PDB entry 3K7O | X-ray diffraction, 2.00 A resolution | chains A and B

Chain A (and B):
Molecule: Ribose 5-phosphate isomerase
Organism: Trypanosoma cruzi
Notes: EC 5.3.1.6; chain B of this document is another copy of the same molecule, construct and numbering; everything in this record applies to it too
UniProtKB: A1BTJ7 (A1BTJ7_TRYCR); numbering as in UniProt (aligned over 1-159)
Amino-acid sequence (179 residues; row label = number of the first residue in the row; numbers below 1 keep their minus sign (Met-19 is residue -19)):
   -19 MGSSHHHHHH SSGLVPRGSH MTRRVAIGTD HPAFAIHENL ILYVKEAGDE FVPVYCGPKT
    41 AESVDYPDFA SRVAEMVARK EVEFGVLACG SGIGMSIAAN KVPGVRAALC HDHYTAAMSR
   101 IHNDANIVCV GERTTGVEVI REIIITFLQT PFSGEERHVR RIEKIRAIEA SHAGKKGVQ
Not modelled in the structure: -19 to 1, 153-159 (chain B: -19 to 2, 153-159)
Differences from the reference sequence: expression tag (-19 to 0)
From the paper describing this entry:
  - conformationally variable residues (side-chain flip): His102
  - catalytic residues: Cys69
  - catalytic residues: His102 (citing earlier work)
  - mutagenesis - E135G/E136DEL: unchanged catalytic activity on R5P  Ru5P
  - mutagenesis - E135G/E136DEL: increased catalytic activity on the 6-carbon sugar
  - specificity-determining residues: Glu135 to Glu136

Interface between chain A and chain B:
Pairs across the interface (62; chain A residue first):
  Val44(A) - Arg141(B)  hydrogen bond (backbone-side chain)
  Asp45(A) - Arg140(B)  salt bridge
  Asp45(A) - Arg141(B)  salt bridge
  Asp45(A) - Lys144(B)  salt bridge
  Tyr46(A) - Asn103(B)  hydrogen bond
  Tyr46(A) - Arg141(B)
  Tyr46(A) - Ile145(B)
  Pro47(A) - Arg141(B)
  Pro47(A) - Lys144(B)
  Pro47(A) - Ile145(B)  hydrophobic
  Pro47(A) - Ile148(B)
  Asp48(A) - Lys144(B)  salt bridge
  Ser51(A) - Ile148(B)
  Glu55(A) - His152(B)  salt bridge
  Ile73(A) - Ala88(B)  hydrophobic
  Ile73(A) - Thr95(B)
  Ile73(A) - Ser99(B)
  Ile73(A) - Asn103(B)
  Gly74(A) - Asn103(B)
  Ile77(A) - Asn80(B)
  Ile77(A) - Arg86(B)
  Ile77(A) - Ala87(B)
  Asn80(A) - Ile77(B)
  Asn80(A) - Asn80(B)
  Asn80(A) - Lys81(B)  hydrogen bond (backbone-side chain)
  Lys81(A) - Asn80(B)  hydrogen bond (side chain-backbone)
  Lys81(A) - Val82(B)  hydrogen bond (side chain-backbone)
  Lys81(A) - Val85(B)  hydrogen bond (side chain-backbone)
  Lys81(A) - Ile145(B)
  Lys81(A) - Ile148(B)
  Lys81(A) - Glu149(B)  salt bridge
  Val82(A) - Lys81(B)  hydrogen bond (backbone-side chain)
  Pro83(A) - His152(B)
  Val85(A) - Lys81(B)  hydrogen bond (backbone-side chain)
  Ala87(A) - Ile77(B)
  Ala88(A) - Ile73(B)  hydrophobic
  Leu89(A) - Leu89(B)
  His91(A) - His91(B)
  Tyr94(A) - Thr114(B)
  Thr95(A) - Ile73(B)
  Ser99(A) - Ile73(B)
  Asn103(A) - Tyr46(B)  hydrogen bond
  Asn103(A) - Ile73(B)
  Asn103(A) - Gly74(B)
  Thr114(A) - Tyr94(B)
  Arg140(A) - Asp45(B)  salt bridge
  Arg141(A) - His11(B)
  Arg141(A) - Val44(B)  hydrogen bond (side chain-backbone)
  Arg141(A) - Asp45(B)  salt bridge
  Arg141(A) - Tyr46(B)
  Arg141(A) - Pro47(B)
  Lys144(A) - Asp45(B)  salt bridge
  Lys144(A) - Pro47(B)
  Lys144(A) - Asp48(B)  salt bridge
  Ile145(A) - Tyr46(B)
  Ile145(A) - Lys81(B)
  Ile148(A) - Pro47(B)
  Ile148(A) - Ser51(B)
  Ile148(A) - Lys81(B)
  Glu149(A) - Lys81(B)  salt bridge
  His152(A) - Glu55(B)  salt bridge
  His152(A) - Pro83(B)
Interface residues without a listed pair, chain A (36 interface residues in all): His11, Ser76, Ala78, Gly84, Arg86
Interface residues without a listed pair, chain B (37 interface residues in all): Ser76, Ala78, Gly84, Arg113

Summary:
The interface between chain A and chain B involves 36 residues on one side and 37 on the other; the contacts
include 10 hydrogen bonds and 12 salt bridges. Among the polar pairs are Asp45(A)-Arg140(B),
Asp45(A)-Arg141(B) and Asp45(A)-Lys144(B). The paper reports catalytic residues Cys69(A) and His102(A);
E135G/E136DEL of chain A increase catalytic activity on the 6-carbon sugar.
Both chains are Ribose 5-phosphate isomerase (Trypanosoma cruzi). Entry 3K7O (Structure of type B ribose
5-phosphate isomerase from Trypanosoma cruzi) was determined by X-ray diffraction together with 3M1P, 3K7P,
3K7S and 3K8C from the same study.
